Entry 2NUU (X-ray diffraction, 2.50 A resolution); this record covers chains G and H of the 6 polymer chains in the assembly.

Chain G (and H):
Protein: Nitrogen regulatory protein P-II 2
Source organism: Escherichia coli
Notes: chain H of this document is another copy of the same molecule, construct and numbering; everything in this record applies to it too
UniProt: P0AC55 (GLNK_ECOLI); residue numbers follow UniProt; this construct covers 1-112
Amino-acid sequence (112 residues; row label = number of the first residue in the row):
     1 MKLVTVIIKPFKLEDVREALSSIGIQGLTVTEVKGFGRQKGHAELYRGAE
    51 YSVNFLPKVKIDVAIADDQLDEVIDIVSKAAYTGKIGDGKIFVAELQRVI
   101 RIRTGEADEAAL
Residues lining bound ligands:
  - ADP (adenosine-5'-diphosphate), molecule 1: Ile-7, Gly-35, Phe-36, Gly-37, Arg-38, Gln-39, Lys-58, Lys-85, Ile-86, Gly-87, Asp-88, Gly-89, Lys-90, Phe-92
  - ADP, molecule 2: Gly-27, Leu-28, Thr-29, Asp-62, Val-63, Ala-64, Arg-101, Arg-103, Leu-112

Chain G / chain H interface:
Pairs across the interface (48; chain G residue first):
  Arg-17(G) / Val-53(H)
  Gln-26(G) / Phe-36(H)
  Gln-26(G) / Gly-37(H)
  Gln-26(G) / Lys-40(H)
  Gly-27(G) / Phe-36(H)
  Gly-27(G) / Gly-37(H)
  Leu-28(G) / Gly-35(H)
  Leu-28(G) / Phe-36(H)  hydrogen bond (backbone-backbone)
  Leu-28(G) / Phe-55(H)  hydrophobic
  Thr-29(G) / Ile-7(H)
  Thr-29(G) / Val-33(H)
  Thr-29(G) / Lys-34(H)
  Val-30(G) / Val-33(H)
  Val-30(G) / Lys-34(H)  hydrogen bond (backbone-backbone)
  Thr-31(G) / Val-33(H)
  Asp-62(G) / Lys-60(H)  salt bridge
  Ala-64(G) / Phe-92(H)  hydrophobic
  Leu-96(G) / Phe-92(H)  hydrophobic
  Leu-96(G) / Val-93(H)
  Gln-97(G) / Lys-2(H)
  Gln-97(G) / Val-93(H)  hydrogen bond (backbone-backbone)
  Gln-97(G) / Glu-95(H)
  Arg-98(G) / Leu-70(H)
  Arg-98(G) / Asp-71(H)  salt bridge
  Arg-98(G) / Ile-91(H)
  Arg-98(G) / Phe-92(H)
  Arg-98(G) / Val-93(H)  hydrogen bond (backbone-backbone)
  Val-99(G) / Ile-91(H)
  Val-99(G) / Phe-92(H)  hydrophobic
  Ile-100(G) / Ile-74(H)  hydrophobic
  Ile-100(G) / Lys-90(H)
  Ile-100(G) / Ile-91(H)  hydrogen bond (backbone-backbone)
  Arg-101(G) / Arg-38(H)
  Arg-101(G) / Gly-89(H)
  Arg-101(G) / Lys-90(H)
  Ile-102(G) / Ile-8(H)  hydrophobic
  Ile-102(G) / Ser-78(H)
  Ile-102(G) / Asp-88(H)
  Ile-102(G) / Gly-89(H)  hydrogen bond (backbone-backbone)
  Ile-102(G) / Lys-90(H)
  Ile-102(G) / Ile-91(H)  hydrophobic
  Arg-103(G) / Tyr-82(H)
  Arg-103(G) / Gly-84(H)
  Arg-103(G) / Lys-85(H)
  Arg-103(G) / Ile-86(H)
  Arg-103(G) / Asp-88(H)
  Ala-111(G) / Lys-90(H)  hydrogen bond (backbone-side chain)
  Leu-112(G) / Arg-38(H)  hydrogen bond (backbone-side chain)
Also at the interface, not in a pair above, chain G (21 interface residues in all): Leu-13, Glu-95
Also at the interface, not in a pair above, chain H (34 interface residues in all): Val-6, Thr-31, Glu-32, Ala-81, Gly-87, Ala-94

In short:
21 residues of chain G and 34 residues of chain H are in contact; the contacts include 8 hydrogen bonds and 2
salt bridges. Polar contacts include Asp-62(G)/Lys-60(H), Arg-98(G)/Asp-71(H) and Ala-111(G)/Lys-90(H).
Ligands of chain G: ADP.
Chain G and chain H are both Nitrogen regulatory protein P-II 2 (Escherichia coli); the structure, Regulating
the Escherichia coli ammonia channel: the crystal structure of the AmtB-GlnK complex, was determined by X-ray
diffraction.
